8JEF - chains C and S of the 5 polymer chains in the assembly; structure by electron microscopy, 2.96 A resolution.

Chain C:
Name: Guanine nucleotide-binding protein G(i) subunit alpha-1
From: Homo sapiens
UniProt: P63096 (GNAI1_HUMAN); residue numbers follow UniProt; this construct covers 4-354
Sequence (351 residues; numbered 4 to 354; the number before each row is that of its first residue):
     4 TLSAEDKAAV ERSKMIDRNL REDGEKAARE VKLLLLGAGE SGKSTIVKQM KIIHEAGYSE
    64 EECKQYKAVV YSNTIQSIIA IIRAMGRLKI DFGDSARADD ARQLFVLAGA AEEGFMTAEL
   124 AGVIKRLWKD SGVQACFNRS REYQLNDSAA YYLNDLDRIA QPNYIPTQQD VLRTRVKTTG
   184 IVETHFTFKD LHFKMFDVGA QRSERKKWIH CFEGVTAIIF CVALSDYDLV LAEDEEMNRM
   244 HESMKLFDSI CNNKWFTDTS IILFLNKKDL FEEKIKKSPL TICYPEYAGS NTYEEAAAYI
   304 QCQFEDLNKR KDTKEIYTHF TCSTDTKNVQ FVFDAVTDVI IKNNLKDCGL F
Unresolved in the structure: 54-181, 234-240, 354
Sequence notes: conflict Ala-203 (Gly in P63096), Ser-326 (Ala in P63096)
UniProt features mapped onto this chain:
  - region: Lys-35 to Thr-48 (G1 motif), Asp-173 to Thr-181 (G2 motif), Phe-196 to Gly-202, Gln-204, Arg-205 (G3 motif), Ile-265 to Asp-272 (G4 motif), Thr-324, Cys-325, Thr-327 to Thr-329 (G5 motif)
  - binding site (GTP): Glu-43 to Thr-48, Ser-151, Leu-175 to Thr-181, Asp-200 to Gly-202, Gln-204, Asn-269 to Asp-272
  - binding site (Mg(2+)): Ser-47, Thr-181
  - modified residue: Arg-178 (ADP-ribosylarginine), Gln-204 (Deamidated glutamine), Cys-351 (ADP-ribosylcysteine)

Chain S:
Name: ScFv16
From: Homo sapiens
Notes: antibody fragment or engineered binder
Sequence (247 residues; each row starts with the number of its first residue; note: 2 numbers in that range are skipped by the numbering (no residue carries them; nothing is unmodelled there); a row labelled like 121A-121N holds insertion residues (121A, then the next letters in order)):
     1 DVQLVESGGG LVQPGGSRKL SCSASGFAFS SFGMHWVRQA PEKGLEWVAY ISSGSGTIYY
    61 ADTVKGRFTI SRDDPKNTLF LQMTSLRSED TAMYYCVRSI YYYGSSPFDF WGQGTTLTVS
   121 S
121A-121N GGGGSGGGGSGGGG
   124 SDIVMTQATS SVPVTPGESV SISCRSSKSL LHSNGNTYLY WFLQRPGQSP QLLIYRMSNL
   184 ASGVPDRFSG SGSGTAFTLT ISRLEAEDVG VYYCMQHLEY PLTFGAGTKL EL
Unresolved in the structure: 121A-121N
Cystine bridges: Cys-22/Cys-96, Cys-147/Cys-217

Interface between chain C and chain S:
Contacting residue pairs - 21 pairs, chain C then chain S:
  Thr-4(C) / His-155(S)
  Ser-6(C) / His-155(S)
  Ser-6(C) / Asn-157(S)  hydrogen bond
  Ser-6(C) / Tyr-161(S)  hydrogen bond
  Ala-7(C) / His-220(S)
  Ala-7(C) / Leu-221(S)
  Ala-7(C) / Tyr-223(S)  hydrophobic
  Glu-8(C) / Tyr-161(S)
  Glu-8(C) / Tyr-163(S)  hydrogen bond
  Glu-8(C) / Arg-179(S)  salt bridge
  Glu-8(C) / His-220(S)
  Asp-9(C) / Asn-157(S)
  Ala-11(C) / Tyr-101(S)  hydrophobic
  Glu-14(C) / Ser-52(S)
  Glu-14(C) / Ser-53(S)
  Glu-14(C) / Gly-54(S)
  Glu-14(C) / Thr-57(S)  hydrogen bond
  Arg-15(C) / Ile-100(S)
  Arg-15(C) / Tyr-101(S)
  Arg-15(C) / Tyr-102(S)
  Met-18(C) / Ser-53(S)
Other interface residues (no listed pair), chain C (11 interface residues in all): Leu-5, Ala-12
Other interface residues (no listed pair), chain S (18 interface residues in all): Ser-31, Gly-56, Pro-107

In short:
11 residues of chain C and 18 residues of chain S are in contact; the contacts include 4 hydrogen bonds and 1
salt bridge. Polar contacts include Glu-8(C)/Arg-179(S), Ser-6(C)/Asn-157(S) and Ser-6(C)/Tyr-161(S). From
UniProt: 22 GTP-binding residues and Mg2+-binding residues Ser-47(C) and Thr-181(C) on chain C.
Chain C is Guanine nucleotide-binding protein G(i) subunit alpha-1 and chain S is ScFv16, both from Homo
sapiens; the structure, Cryo-EM Structure of the 3HO-HCAR3-Gi complex, was determined by electron microscopy,
deposited together with 9JIC, 9JID and 8JEI.
